Entry 3V79 (X-ray diffraction, 3.85 A resolution); this record covers chains K and C of the 6 polymer chains in the assembly.

# Chain K
Name: Neurogenic locus notch homolog protein 1
Organism: Homo sapiens
UniProt: P46531 (NOTC1_HUMAN); residues 1873-2127 here correspond to UniProt positions 1872-2126 (UniProt number = residue number - 1)
Amino-acid sequence (256 residues; each row starts with the number of its first residue):
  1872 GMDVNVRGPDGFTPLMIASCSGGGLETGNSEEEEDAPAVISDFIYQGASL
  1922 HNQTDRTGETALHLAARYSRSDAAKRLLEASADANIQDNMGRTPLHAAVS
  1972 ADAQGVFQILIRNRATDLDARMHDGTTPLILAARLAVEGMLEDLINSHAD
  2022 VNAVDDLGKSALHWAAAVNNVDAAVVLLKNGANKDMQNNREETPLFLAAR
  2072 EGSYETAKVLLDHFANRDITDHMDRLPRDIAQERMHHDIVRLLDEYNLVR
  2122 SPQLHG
Unresolved in the structure: 1872-1883, 1893-1908, 1917-1919, 2121-2127
Sequence notes: expression tag (1872)
Curated features (UniProtKB/Swiss-Prot):
  - region (HIF1AN-binding): Leu-1948 to Asn-1956, Leu-2015 to Asn-2023
  - modified residue ((3S)-3-hydroxyasparagine): Asn-1956, Asn-2023

# Chain C
Name: Recombining binding protein suppressor of hairless
Organism: Homo sapiens
UniProt: Q06330 (SUH_HUMAN); residues 9-435 here correspond to UniProt positions 23-449 (UniProt number = residue number + 14)
Amino-acid sequence (434 residues; each row starts with the number of its first residue):
     8 MGERPPPKRLTREAMRNYLKERGDQTVLILHAKVAQKSYGNEKRFFCPPP
    58 CVYLMGSGWKKKKEQMERDGCSEQESQPCAFIGIGNSDQEMQQLNLEGKN
   108 YCTAKTLYISDSDKRKHFMLSVKMFYGNSDDIGVFLSKRIKVISKPSKKK
   158 QSLKNADLCIASGTKVALFNRLRSQTVSTRYLHVEGGNFHASSQQWGAFF
   208 IHLLDDDESEGEEFTVRDGYIHYGQTVKLVCSVTGMALPRLIIRKVDKQT
   258 ALLDADDPVSQLHKCAFYLKDTERMYLCLSQERIIQFQATPCPKEPNKEM
   308 INDGASWTIISTDKAEYTFYEGMGPVLAPVTPVPVVESLQLNGGGDVAML
   358 ELTGQNFTPNLRVWFGDVEAETMYRCGESMLCVVPDISAFREGWRWVRQP
   408 VQVPVTLVRNDGIIYSTSLTFTYTPEPGHHHHHH
Unresolved in the structure: 8-10, 435-441
Sequence notes: expression tag (8, 436-441)
Curated features (UniProtKB/Swiss-Prot):
  - region (DNA-binding): Gln-43 to Phe-53, Ser-151 to Lys-156, Arg-178 to Thr-183
  - modified residue: Lys-161 (N6-acetyllysine)
Reported in the primary citation:
  - mutagenesis - Q293L: increased binding to RAM (citing earlier work)
  - mutagenesis - Q293L: decreased binding to EBNA2 peptide (citing earlier work)

# Interface between chain K and chain C
Residue-residue contacts - 40 pairs, chain K then chain C:
  Cys-1891(K) / Pro-434(C)  hydrophobic
  Ser-1892(K) / Pro-434(C)  hydrogen bond (backbone-backbone)
  Arg-1927(K) / Pro-407(C)
  Arg-1927(K) / Thr-431(C)
  Arg-1938(K) / Gly-350(C)  hydrogen bond (side chain-backbone)
  Tyr-1939(K) / Glu-433(C)
  Met-1961(K) / Gln-347(C)
  Arg-1963(K) / Gln-347(C)  hydrogen bond
  Arg-1963(K) / Leu-348(C)
  Ser-1971(K) / Asn-349(C)
  Ala-1972(K) / Gly-350(C)
  Met-1993(K) / Gln-347(C)
  Asp-1995(K) / Gln-347(C)
  Arg-2005(K) / Glu-358(C)  salt bridge
  Arg-2005(K) / Thr-360(C)
  Arg-2005(K) / Arg-382(C)  hydrogen bond (backbone-side chain)
  Leu-2006(K) / Asn-349(C)
  Leu-2006(K) / Glu-358(C)
  Ala-2007(K) / Arg-382(C)
  Lys-2030(K) / Glu-385(C)
  Trp-2035(K) / Cys-383(C)  hydrophobic
  Trp-2035(K) / Ser-386(C)
  Ala-2038(K) / Arg-382(C)
  Ala-2038(K) / Cys-383(C)
  Val-2039(K) / Arg-382(C)
  Asn-2060(K) / Arg-146(C)
  Arg-2061(K) / Gln-362(C)  hydrogen bond
  Arg-2071(K) / Gly-384(C)
  Arg-2071(K) / Glu-385(C)  salt bridge
  Glu-2072(K) / Tyr-381(C)  hydrogen bond
  Glu-2072(K) / Cys-383(C)
  Glu-2072(K) / Gly-384(C)  hydrogen bond (side chain-backbone)
  His-2093(K) / His-124(C)
  His-2093(K) / Arg-146(C)
  Met-2094(K) / Arg-122(C)
  Met-2094(K) / His-124(C)
  Met-2094(K) / Met-126(C)  hydrophobic
  Asp-2095(K) / Lys-121(C)
  Asp-2095(K) / Arg-122(C)
  Asp-2095(K) / Lys-123(C)
Other interface residues (no listed pair), chain K (28 interface residues in all): Met-1887, Ile-1888, Leu-2002
Other interface residues (no listed pair), chain C (29 interface residues in all): Phe-125, Ser-345, Leu-346, Gly-351, Leu-388, Thr-429

# Overview
The interface between chain K and chain C involves 28 residues on one side and 29 on the other; the contacts
include 7 hydrogen bonds and 2 salt bridges. Polar pairs include Arg-2005(K)/Glu-358(C),
Arg-2071(K)/Glu-385(C) and Arg-1938(K)/Gly-350(C). The paper reports that Q293L of chain C increases binding
to RAM; Q293L of chain C reduces binding to EBNA2 peptide.
Here chain K is Neurogenic locus notch homolog protein 1 and chain C is Recombining binding protein suppressor
of hairless, both from Homo sapiens. Entry 3V79 (Structure of human Notch1 transcription complex including
CSL, RAM, ANK, and MAML-1 on HES-1 promoter DNA ...) was determined by X-ray diffraction.
